PDB entry 5DHY | X-ray diffraction, 3.10 A resolution | chains A and C of the 3 polymer chains in the assembly

# Chain A
Molecule: Anti-Rev Antibody Fab single-chain variable fragment, heavy chain
Organism: Oryctolagus cuniculus
Notes: antibody fragment or engineered binder
Amino-acid sequence (117 residues; each row starts with the number of its first residue):
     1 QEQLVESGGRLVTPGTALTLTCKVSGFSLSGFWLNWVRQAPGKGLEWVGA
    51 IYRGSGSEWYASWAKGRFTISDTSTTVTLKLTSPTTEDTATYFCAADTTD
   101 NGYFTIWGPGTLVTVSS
Disulfide bonds: C22-C94

# Chain C
Molecule: Protein Rev
Organism: Human immunodeficiency virus 1
UniProtKB: Q76PP8 (Q76PP8_9HIV1); numbering as in UniProt (aligned over 1-65)
Amino-acid sequence (65 residues; numbered 1 to 65; the number before each row is that of its first residue):
     1 MAGRSGDSDEDLLKAVRLIKFLYQSNPPPNPEGTRQARRNRRRRWRERQR
    51 QIHSISERILSTYLG
Not modelled in the structure: 1-4
From the paper describing this entry:
  - mutagenesis - L64A: unchanged stability
  - mutagenesis - L64A: unchanged binding to dimers
  - mutagenesis - P31A, W45L: decreased stability

# Chain A / chain C interface
Contacting residue pairs - 16 pairs, chain A then chain C:
  W33(A) - L18(C)  hydrophobic
  Y52(A) - L18(C)  hydrophobic
  Y52(A) - L22(C)
  Y52(A) - R48(C)
  G54(A) - F21(C)
  S55(A) - F21(C)
  S57(A) - L18(C)
  E58(A) - K14(C)  hydrogen bond (backbone-side chain)
  W59(A) - D11(C)
  W59(A) - K14(C)
  W59(A) - A15(C)
  W59(A) - Y63(C)
  T99(A) - Q51(C)  hydrogen bond (backbone-side chain)
  D100(A) - R48(C)  salt bridge
  D100(A) - I55(C)
  N101(A) - Q51(C)  hydrogen bond
Interface residues without a listed pair, chain A (11 interface residues in all): K65
Interface residues without a listed pair, chain C (11 interface residues in all): D7

# Summary
Chain A and chain C each contribute 11 residues to their interface, with 3 hydrogen bonds and 1 salt bridge.
Polar contacts include D100(A)-R48(C), E58(A)-K14(C) and T99(A)-Q51(C). From the paper: P31A and W45L of chain
C reduce stability; L64A of chain C leaves stability unchanged.
Here chain A is Anti-Rev Antibody Fab single-chain variable fragment, heavy chain (Oryctolagus cuniculus) and
chain C is Protein Rev (Human immunodeficiency virus 1). Entry 5DHY (HIV-1 Rev NTD dimers with variable
crossing angles) was determined by X-ray diffraction, deposited together with 5DHZ, 5DHV and 5DHX.
